Entry 6NIY (electron microscopy, 3.34 A resolution); this record covers chains A and R of the 6 polymer chains in the assembly.

# Chain A
Molecule: Guanine nucleotide-binding protein G(s) subunit alpha isoforms short
Source organism: Homo sapiens
UniProtKB: P63092 (GNAS2_HUMAN); residues 1-394 here = UniProt positions 1-394
Chain sequence (394 residues; numbered 1 to 394; the number before each row is that of its first residue):
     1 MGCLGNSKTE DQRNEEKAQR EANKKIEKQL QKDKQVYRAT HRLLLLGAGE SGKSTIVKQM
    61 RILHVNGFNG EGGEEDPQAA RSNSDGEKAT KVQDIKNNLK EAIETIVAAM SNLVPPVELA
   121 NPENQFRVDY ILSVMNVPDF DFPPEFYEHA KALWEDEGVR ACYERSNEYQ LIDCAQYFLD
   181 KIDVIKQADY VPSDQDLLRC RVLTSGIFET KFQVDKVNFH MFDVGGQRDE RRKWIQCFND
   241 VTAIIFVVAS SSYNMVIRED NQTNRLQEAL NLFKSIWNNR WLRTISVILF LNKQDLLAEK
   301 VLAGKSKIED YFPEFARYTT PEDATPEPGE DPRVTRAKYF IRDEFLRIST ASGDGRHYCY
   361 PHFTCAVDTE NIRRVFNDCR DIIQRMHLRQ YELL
Not modelled in the structure: 1-9, 48-206, 251-263, 293-330, 353-355, 366-369

# Chain R
Molecule: Calcitonin receptor
Source organism: Homo sapiens
UniProtKB: P30988 (CALCR_HUMAN); aligned to UniProt positions 19-492 over residues 1-474 (the alignment contains insertions or deletions, so no single offset holds)
Chain sequence (474 residues; numbered 1 to 474; the number before each row is that of its first residue):
     1 MRFTFTSRCL ALFLLLNHPT PILPAFSNQT YPTIEPKPFL YVVGRKKMMD AQYKCYDRMQ
    61 QLPAYQGEGP YCNRTWDGWL CWDDTPAGVL SYQFCPDYFP DFDPSEKVTK YCDEKGVWFK
   121 HPENNRTWSN YTMCNAFTPE KLKNAYVLYY LAIVGHSLSI FTLVISLGIF VFFRSLGCQR
   181 VTLHKNMFLT YILNSMIIII HLVEVVPNGE LVRRDPVSCK ILHFFHQYMM ACNYFWMLCE
   241 GIYLHTLIVV AVFTEKQRLR WYYLLGWGFP LVPTTIHAIT RAVYFNDNCW LSVETHLLYI
   301 IHGPVMAALV VNFFFLLNIV RVLVTKMRET HEAESHMYLK AVKATMILVP LLGIQFVVFP
   361 WRPSNKMLGK IYDYVMHSLI HFQGFFVATI YCFCNNEVQT TVKRQWAQFK IQWNQRWGRR
   421 PSNRSARAAA AAAEAGDIPI YICHQEPRNE PANNQGEESA EIIPLNIIEQ ESSA
Not modelled in the structure: 1-137, 206-216, 331-335, 415-474
Disulfides: C219-C289

# Chain A / chain R interface
Residue-residue contacts (35; chain A residue first):
  H41(A) with F253(R)
  V217(A) with F253(R), hydrophobic
  Y358(A) with E329(R)
  F376(A) with F253(R), hydrophobic
  R380(A) with V249(R), hydrogen bond (side chain-backbone); V252(R)
  D381(A) with K326(R), salt bridge
  I383(A) with V252(R), hydrophobic; F253(R), hydrophobic
  Q384(A) with I248(R), hydrogen bond (side chain-backbone); V252(R); K326(R)
  R385(A) with K326(R), hydrogen bond (side chain-backbone); T330(R), hydrogen bond
  H387(A) with L247(R); V252(R), hydrogen bond (side chain-backbone)
  L388(A) with I248(R), hydrophobic
  Q390(A) with R180(R), hydrogen bond; N395(R)
  Y391(A) with R180(R); H184(R); Y243(R); L244(R), hydrophobic; L247(R); I347(R)
  E392(A) with K343(R), hydrogen bond (backbone-side chain); C394(R); N395(R), hydrogen bond; N396(R), hydrogen bond (side chain-backbone)
  L393(A) with I319(R), hydrophobic; L323(R), hydrophobic; K340(R)
  L394(A) with K326(R); M327(R), hydrophobic; K340(R)
Other interface residues (no listed pair), chain A (17 interface residues in all): R38
Other interface residues (no listed pair), chain R (29 interface residues in all): C178, V250, K256, V322, A344, L348, Y391, E397

# In short
17 residues of chain A and 29 residues of chain R are in contact; the contacts include 9 hydrogen bonds and 1
salt bridge. Polar pairs include D381(A)-K326(R), R380(A)-V249(R) and Q384(A)-I248(R).
Chain A is Guanine nucleotide-binding protein G(s) subunit alpha isoforms short and chain R is Calcitonin
receptor, both from Homo sapiens; the structure, A high-resolution cryo-electron microscopy structure of a
calcitonin receptor-heterotrimeric Gs protein complex, was determined by electron microscopy.
